3GYH - chains X and Z of the 3 polymer chains in the assembly; structure by X-ray diffraction, 2.80 A resolution.

Chain X:
Name: Alkyltransferase-like protein 1
From: Schizosaccharomyces pombe
UniProt: Q9UTN9 (ATL1_SCHPO); residues 1-108 here = UniProt positions 1-108
Amino-acid sequence (116 residues; each row starts with the number of its first residue):
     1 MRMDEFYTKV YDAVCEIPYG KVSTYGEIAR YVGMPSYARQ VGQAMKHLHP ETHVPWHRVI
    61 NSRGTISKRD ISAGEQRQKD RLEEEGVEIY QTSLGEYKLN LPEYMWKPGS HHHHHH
Not modelled in the structure: 109-116
Differences from the reference sequence: expression tag (109-116)
Curated features (UniProtKB/Swiss-Prot):
  - site: Tyr25 (Required for phosphate rotation/nucleotide flipping), Arg39 (Arg finger, required for nucleotide flipping), Arg69 (Critical for recognition of O(6)-alkylguanines, probes the electrostatic potential of the flipped base to distinguish between O(6)-alkylguanine and guanine)
  - mutagenesis: Arg69 (R69A/F: Reduces discrimination of modified bases 10-100-fold and increases sensitivity toward alkylating agents)
Ligand contacts: 1-pyridin-3-ylbutan-1-one (PBO): Met45, Lys46, Leu48, His49, Pro50, Trp56, Gly74, Arg77, Arg81
Reported in the primary citation:
  - binding site for 1-pyridin-3-ylbutan-1-one: Pro50, Trp56
  - binding site for the 13-nt DNA strand (chain Z): Arg39
  - binding site for the 13-nt DNA strand: Arg69

Chain Z:
Molecule: 13-nt DNA strand
Sequence (13 nucleotides; row label = number of the first residue in the row):
   214 CTACTAGCCA TGG

How chain X and chain Z interact:
Residue-residue contacts (10; chain X residue first):
  Met3(X) - DA223(Z)  phosphate contact
  Met3(X) - DT224(Z)  phosphate contact
  Ser36(X) - DC221(Z)  phosphate contact
  Ser36(X) - DC222(Z)  hydrogen bond to the phosphate
  Tyr37(X) - DC222(Z)  hydrogen bond to the phosphate
  Tyr37(X) - DA223(Z)  hydrogen bond to the phosphate
  Arg39(X) - DG220(Z)  base contact
  Arg39(X) - DC221(Z)  hydrogen bond to the base
  Gln40(X) - DC222(Z)  sugar contact
  Gln40(X) - DA223(Z)  sugar contact
Interface residues without a listed pair, chain X (7 interface residues in all): Thr92, Lys98
Interface residues without a listed pair, chain Z (7 interface residues in all): DC214, DT215

Summary:
Chain X and chain Z each contribute 7 residues to their interface; the contacts include 4 hydrogen bonds.
Polar pairs include Arg39(X)-DC221(Z), Ser36(X)-DC222(Z) and Tyr37(X)-DC222(Z). Chain X binds
1-pyridin-3-ylbutan-1-one. The paper reports a binding site for 1-pyridin-3-ylbutan-1-one at Pro50(X) and
Trp56(X); a binding site for the 13-nt DNA strand (chain Z) at Arg39(X).
Here chain X is Alkyltransferase-like protein 1 (Schizosaccharomyces pombe) and chain Z is a 13-nt DNA strand.
Entry 3GYH (Crystal Structure Analysis of S. Pombe ATL in complex with damaged DNA containing POB) was
determined by X-ray diffraction, deposited together with 3GVA and 3GX4.
